PDB entry 5R06 | X-ray diffraction, 1.67 A resolution | chains A and B

[Chain A]
Name: Pre-mRNA-splicing factor 8
From: Saccharomyces cerevisiae (strain ATCC 204508 / S288c)
Notes: fragment: yPrp8 RNaseH
UniProt: P33334 (PRP8_YEAST); residue numbers follow UniProt; this construct covers 1836-2090
Sequence (258 residues; each row starts with the number of its first residue):
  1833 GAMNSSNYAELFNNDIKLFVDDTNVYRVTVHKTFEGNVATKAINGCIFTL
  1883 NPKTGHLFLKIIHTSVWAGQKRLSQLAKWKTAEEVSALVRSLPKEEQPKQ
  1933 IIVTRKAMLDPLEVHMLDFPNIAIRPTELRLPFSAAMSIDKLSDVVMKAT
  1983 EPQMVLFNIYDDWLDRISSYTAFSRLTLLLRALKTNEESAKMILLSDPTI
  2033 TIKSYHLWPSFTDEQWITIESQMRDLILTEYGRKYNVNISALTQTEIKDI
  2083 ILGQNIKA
Not modelled in the structure: 2070-2090
Sequence notes: expression tag (1833-1835)
Swiss-Prot annotation at these positions:
  - mutagenesis: Asp1853 (D1853A: Alters protein folding. Severely impaired growth. Strongly reduced growth at 35 degrees Celsius; when associated with A-1854; D1853N: Reduced growth at 30 degrees Celsius ...), Asp1854 (D1854A: Reduced growth at 30 degrees Celsius. Strongly reduced growth at 16 degrees Celsius. Strongly reduced growth at 35 degrees Celsius; when associated with A-1853 ...), Thr1855 (T1855A: Reduced growth at 30 degrees Celsius. Strongly reduced growth at 16 degrees Celsius), Thr1936 (T1936A: Reduced growth at 30 degrees Celsius. Strongly reduced growth at 16 degrees Celsius), Arg1937 (R1937K: Severely impaired growth. Reduced growth at 30 degrees Celsius. Strongly reduced growth at 16 degrees Celsius)

[Chain B]
Name: A1 cistron-splicing factor AAR2
From: Saccharomyces cerevisiae (strain ATCC 204508 / S288c)
Notes: fragment: GAMA - Aar2(1-152) - SSSSS - Aar2(171-317); engineered mutation(s): L153_D170delinsSSSSS
UniProt: P32357 (AAR2_YEAST); residue numbers follow UniProt; this construct covers 1-152, 171-317
Sequence (308 residues; each row starts with the number of its first residue; note: 13 numbers in that range are skipped by the numbering (no residue carries them; nothing is unmodelled there); numbers below 1 keep their minus sign (Gly-3 is residue -3)):
    -3 GAMAMNTVPFTSAPIEVTIGIDQYSFNVKENQPFHGIKDIPIGHVHVIHF
    47 QHADNSSMRYGYWFDCRMGNFYIQYDPKDGLYKMMEERDGAKFENIVHNF
    97 KERQMMVSYPKIDEDDTWYNLTEFVQMDKIRKIVRKDENQFSYVDSSMTT
   147 VQENEL
   166 SSSSSDPAHSLNYTVINFKSREAIRPGHEMEDFLDKSYYLNTVMLQGIFK
   216 NSSNYFGELQFAFLNAMFFGNYGSSLQWHAMIELICSSATVPKHMLDKLD
   266 EILYYQIKTLPEQYSDILLNERVWNICLYSSFQKNSLHNTEKIMENKYPE
   316 LL
Not modelled in the structure: -3 to 0, 166-169
Sequence notes: expression tag (-3 to 0); linker (166-170)
Swiss-Prot annotation at these positions:
  - region: Leu261 to Ile282 (Leucine-zipper)
  - modified residue: Ser253 (Phosphoserine), Thr274 (Phosphothreonine)
  - mutagenesis: Ser253 (S253A: No effect on interaction with PRP8; S253D/E: Disrupts interaction with PRP8)

[How chain A and chain B interact]
Residue-residue contacts (17; chain A residue first):
  Gln1907(A) - Met195(B)
  Gln1907(A) - Leu199(B)
  Leu1908(A) - Met195(B)  hydrophobic
  Trp1911(A) - Glu194(B)
  Trp1911(A) - Met195(B)  hydrophobic
  Trp1911(A) - Phe198(B)  hydrophobic
  Asp1942(A) - Lys184(B)  salt bridge
  Asp1942(A) - Phe198(B)
  Glu1945(A) - Lys184(B)  salt bridge
  Val1946(A) - Ile189(B)  hydrophobic
  Val1946(A) - Glu194(B)
  Val1946(A) - Phe198(B)  hydrophobic
  His1947(A) - Glu194(B)
  Leu1949(A) - Lys184(B)
  Leu1949(A) - Ser185(B)
  Leu1949(A) - Arg186(B)
  Asp1950(A) - Arg186(B)  salt bridge

[Overview]
9 residues of chain A and 8 residues of chain B are in contact, with 3 salt bridges. Polar pairs include
Asp1942(A)-Lys184(B), Glu1945(A)-Lys184(B) and Asp1950(A)-Arg186(B). Curated annotation (UniProt) lists 5
mutagenesis sites on chain A; one mutagenesis site on chain B.
Chain A is Pre-mRNA-splicing factor 8 and chain B is A1 cistron-splicing factor AAR2, both from Saccharomyces
cerevisiae (strain ATCC 204508 / S288c); the structure, PanDDA analysis group deposition -- Auto-refined data
of Aar2/RNaseH for ground state model 57, was determined by X-ray diffraction (same publication as 5QY1, 5QY2,
5QY3, 5QY4, 5QY5, 5QY6 and 128 further entries).
